8WHA - chains F and I of the 12 polymer chains in the assembly; structure by electron microscopy, 4.05 A resolution (low resolution: residue-level contacts below are approximate; hydrogen-bond / salt-bridge calls are withheld).

# Chain F
Protein: Histone H4
From: Arabidopsis thaliana
UniProtKB: P59259 (H4_ARATH); residues 0-102 here correspond to UniProt positions 1-103 (UniProt number = residue number + 1)
Sequence (103 residues; numbered 0 to 102; the number before each row is that of its first residue; numbering starts at 0):
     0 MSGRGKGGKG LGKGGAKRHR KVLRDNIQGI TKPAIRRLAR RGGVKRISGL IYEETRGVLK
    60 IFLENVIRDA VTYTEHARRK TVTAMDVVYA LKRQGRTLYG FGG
Disordered / not traced: 0-16, 101-102
UniProt features mapped onto this chain:
  - DNA-binding region: Lys16 to Lys20

# Chain I
Molecule: sense strand (147-nt DNA)
Sequence (147 nucleotides; row label = number of the first residue in the row):
     1 ATCGAGAATC CCGGTGCCGA GGCCGCTCAA TTGGTCGTAG ACAGCTCTAG CACCGCTTAA
    61 ACGCACGTAC GCGCTGTCCC CCGCGTTTAA CCGCCCAAGG GGATTACTCC CTAGTCTCCA
   121 GGCACGTGTC AGATATATAC ATCCGAT
Disordered / not traced: 1-4, 147

# Interface between chain F and chain I
Pairs across the interface (12; chain F residue first):
  Arg35(F) - DC82(I)
  Arg45(F) - DC81(I)
  Arg45(F) - DC82(I)
  Ile46(F) - DC81(I)
  Ile46(F) - DC82(I)
  Ser47(F) - DC81(I)
  Gly48(F) - DC81(I)
  Arg78(F) - DG102(I)
  Lys79(F) - DG101(I)
  Lys79(F) - DG102(I)
  Thr80(F) - DG101(I)
  Thr80(F) - DG102(I)
Interface residues without a listed pair, chain F (10 interface residues in all): Arg39, Lys44
Interface residues without a listed pair, chain I (6 interface residues in all): DG83, DA103

# Summary
The interface between chain F and chain I involves 10 residues on one side and 6 on the other. From UniProt: a
DNA-binding region on chain F.
Chain F is Histone H4 (Arabidopsis thaliana) and chain I is sense strand (147-nt DNA); the structure,
Structure of DDM1-nucleosome complex in the ADP-BeFx state with DDM1 bound to SHL2 and SHL-2, was determined
by electron microscopy, deposited together with 8WH5, 8WH8, 8WH9 and 8WHB.
